8IJQ - chains E and F of the 6 polymer chains in the assembly; structure by electron microscopy, 3.45 A resolution.

# Chain E (and F)
Name: Sphingomyelin synthase-related protein 1
Source organism: Homo sapiens
Notes: EC 2.7.8.27; chain F of this document is another copy of the same molecule, construct and numbering; everything in this record applies to it too
UniProt: Q96LT4 (SAMD8_HUMAN); residue numbers follow UniProt; this construct covers 144-407
Chain sequence (264 residues; each row starts with the number of its first residue):
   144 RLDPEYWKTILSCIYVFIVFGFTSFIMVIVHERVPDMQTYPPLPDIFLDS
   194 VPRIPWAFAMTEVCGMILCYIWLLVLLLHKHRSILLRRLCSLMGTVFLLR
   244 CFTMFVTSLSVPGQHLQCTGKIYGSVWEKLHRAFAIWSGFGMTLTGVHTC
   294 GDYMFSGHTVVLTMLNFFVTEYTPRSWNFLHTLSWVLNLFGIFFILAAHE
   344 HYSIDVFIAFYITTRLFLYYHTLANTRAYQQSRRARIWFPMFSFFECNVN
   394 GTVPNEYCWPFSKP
Cystine bridges: Cys261-Cys293
Ligand contacts: C16-ceramide (16C; N-((E,2S,3R)-1,3-dihydroxyoctadec-4-en-2-yl)palmitamide): Phe163, Thr166, Ser167, Met170, Glu205, Gly208, Met209, Cys212, Met236, Phe240, Arg243, Phe283, Gly284, Met285, Asp295, Gly300, His301, Val304
Swiss-Prot annotation at these positions:
  - active site: His301, His344, Asp348
  - mutagenesis: Asp348 (D348E: Abolishes CPE synthase activity)

# How chain E and chain F interact
Contacting residue pairs - 28 pairs, chain E then chain F:
  Arg176(E) - Asp188(F)
  Met180(E) - Leu186(F)  hydrophobic
  Met180(E) - Pro187(F)
  Tyr183(E) - Tyr183(F)  hydrophobic
  Tyr183(E) - Pro184(F)  hydrogen bond (side chain-backbone)
  Tyr183(E) - Pro185(F)
  Pro184(E) - Tyr183(F)
  Leu186(E) - Ser251(F)
  Pro187(E) - Arg176(F)  hydrogen bond (backbone-side chain)
  Pro187(E) - Ser251(F)  hydrogen bond (backbone-side chain)
  Asp188(E) - Val249(F)
  Asp188(E) - Thr250(F)  hydrogen bond
  Ile189(E) - Phe248(F)  hydrophobic
  Ile189(E) - Val249(F)  hydrogen bond (backbone-backbone)
  Thr246(E) - Ile347(F)
  Phe248(E) - Ile189(F)  hydrophobic
  Val249(E) - Asp188(F)
  Val249(E) - Ile189(F)  hydrogen bond (backbone-backbone)
  Thr250(E) - Pro187(F)
  Thr250(E) - Ile347(F)
  Ser251(E) - Pro187(F)
  Leu252(E) - Leu186(F)  hydrophobic
  Ser346(E) - Val249(F)
  Ser346(E) - Thr250(F)
  Ile347(E) - Thr246(F)
  Ile347(E) - Thr250(F)
  Tyr354(E) - Tyr354(F)  hydrogen bond
  Arg358(E) - Arg358(F)
Interface residues without a listed pair, chain E (20 interface residues in all): Val177, Ile351
Interface residues without a listed pair, chain F (21 interface residues in all): Val177, Met180, Leu252, Ser346, Ile351

# Overview
Chain E and chain F form an interface of 20 and 21 residues respectively, with 7 hydrogen bonds. Among the
polar pairs are Tyr183(E)-Pro184(F), Pro187(E)-Arg176(F) and Pro187(E)-Ser251(F). Ligands of chain E:
C16-ceramide. From UniProt: 3 active-site residues and one mutagenesis site on chain E.
Both chains are Sphingomyelin synthase-related protein 1 (Homo sapiens). Entry 8IJQ (The cryo-EM structure of
human sphingomyelin synthase-related protein in complex with ceramide) was determined by electron microscopy
together with 8IJR, 8W9W and 8W9Y from the same study.
